6TWW - chain A; structure by X-ray diffraction, 1.38 A resolution.

[Chain A]
Molecule: Beta-Lactamase (GNCA4)
Organism: synthetic construct
Notes: engineered mutation(s): W229D, F290W
Amino-acid sequence (268 residues; row label = number of the first residue in the row; note: 3 numbers in that range are skipped by the numbering (no residue carries them; nothing is unmodelled there)):
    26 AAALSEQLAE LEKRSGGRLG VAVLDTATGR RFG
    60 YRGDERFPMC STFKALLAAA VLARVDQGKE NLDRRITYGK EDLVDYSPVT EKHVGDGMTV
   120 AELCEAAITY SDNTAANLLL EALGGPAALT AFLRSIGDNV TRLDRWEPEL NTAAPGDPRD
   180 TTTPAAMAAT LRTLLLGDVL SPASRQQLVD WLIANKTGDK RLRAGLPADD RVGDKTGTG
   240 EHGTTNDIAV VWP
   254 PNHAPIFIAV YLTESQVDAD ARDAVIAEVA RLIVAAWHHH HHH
Not modelled in the structure: 26-27
Bound ions: Na+: Tyr97, Val113
Reported in the primary citation:
  - catalytic residues: Asp229 (proposed by the authors, not directly observed)

[In short]
The Na+ site is built by Tyr97 and Val113. From the paper: the catalytic residue Asp229.
Chain A is Beta-Lactamase (GNCA4) (synthetic construct); the structure, Variant W229D/F290W-19 of the last
common ancestor of Gram-negative bacteria beta-lactamase class A (GNCA4), was determined by X-ray diffraction
(same publication as 6TXD and 6TY6).
